PDB entry 8ZI3 | electron microscopy, 2.89 A resolution | chains E and A of the 8 polymer chains in the assembly

[Chain E]
Molecule: ATP synthase subunit beta
From: Acinetobacter baumannii AB5075
Notes: EC 7.1.2.2
UniProtKB: V5VHQ6 (V5VHQ6_ACIBA); residue numbers follow UniProt; this construct covers 1-464
Sequence (464 residues; each row starts with the number of its first residue):
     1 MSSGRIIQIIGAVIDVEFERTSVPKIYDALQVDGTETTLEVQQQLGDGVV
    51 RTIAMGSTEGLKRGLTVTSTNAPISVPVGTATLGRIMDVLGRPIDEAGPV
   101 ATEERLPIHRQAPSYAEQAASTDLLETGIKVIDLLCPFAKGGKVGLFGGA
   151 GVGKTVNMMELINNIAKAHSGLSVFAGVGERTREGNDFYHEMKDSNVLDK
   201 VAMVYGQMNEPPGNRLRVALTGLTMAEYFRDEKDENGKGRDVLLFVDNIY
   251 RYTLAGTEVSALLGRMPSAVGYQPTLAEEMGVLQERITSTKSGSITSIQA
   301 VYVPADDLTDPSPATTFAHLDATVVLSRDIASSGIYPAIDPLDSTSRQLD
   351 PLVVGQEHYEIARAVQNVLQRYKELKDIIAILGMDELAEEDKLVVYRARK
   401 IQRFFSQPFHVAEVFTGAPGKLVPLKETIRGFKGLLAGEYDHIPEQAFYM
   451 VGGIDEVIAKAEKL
Not modelled in the structure: 1
Bound ions: Mg2+: Thr155, Glu180 (together with phosphate ion)
Ligand contacts: ADP (adenosine-5'-diphosphate): Gly149, Ala150, Gly151, Val152, Gly153, Lys154, Thr155, Val156, Asn157, Arg181, Tyr336, Phe409, Ala412, Phe415

[Chain A]
Molecule: ATP synthase subunit alpha
From: Acinetobacter baumannii AB5075
Notes: EC 7.1.2.2
UniProtKB: A3M142 (ATPA_ACIBT); numbering as in UniProt (aligned over 1-514)
Sequence (514 residues; numbered 1 to 514; the number before each row is that of its first residue):
     1 MQQLNPSEISALIKQRIGDLDTSATAKNEGTIVMVSDGIVRIHGLADAMY
    51 GEMIEFDGGLFGMALNLEQDSVGAVVLGNYLSLQEGQKARCTGRVLEVPV
   101 GPELLGRVVDALGNPIDGKGPIDAKLTDAVEKVAPGVIWRQSVDQPVQTG
   151 YKSVDTMIPVGRGQRELIIGDRQTGKTAMAIDAIIAQKNSGIKCVYVAIG
   201 QKQSTIANVVRKLEETGAMAYTTVVAAAAADPAAMQYLAPYSGCTMGEYF
   251 RDRGEDALIIYDDLSKQAVAYRQISLLLRRPPGREAYPGDVFYLHSRLLE
   301 RASRVSAEYVEKFTNGAVTGKTGSLTALPIIETQAGDVSAFVPTNVISIT
   351 DGQIFLETSLFNAGIRPAVNAGISVSRVGGSAQTKIIKKLSGGIRTALAQ
   401 YRELAAFAQFASDLDEATRKQLEHGQRVTELMKQKQYAPYSIADQAVSVY
   451 ASNEGYMADVEVKKIVDFDAALIAYFRSEYAPLMKQIDETGDYNKDIEAA
   501 IKAGIESFKATQTY
Not modelled in the structure: 1-25
Bound ions: Mg2+: Thr177 (together with ATP)
Ligand contacts:
  - ADP (adenosine-5'-diphosphate): Val375, Ser376, Arg377
  - ATP (adenosine-5'-triphosphate): Asp171, Arg172, Gln173, Thr174, Gly175, Lys176, Thr177, Ala178, Phe361, Arg366, Pro367, Gln434, Lys435, Gln436

[Chain E / chain A interface]
Pairs across the interface (71):
  Ile7(E) - Gln69(A)
  Gln8(E) - Leu67(A)
  Gln8(E) - Glu68(A)  hydrogen bond
  Gln8(E) - Gln69(A)
  Ile9(E) - Leu67(A)  hydrogen bond (backbone-backbone)
  Ile10(E) - Asn66(A)
  Ile10(E) - Glu68(A)
  Thr58(E) - Tyr50(A)
  Gly60(E) - Met49(A)
  Leu61(E) - Met49(A)
  Leu61(E) - Tyr50(A)
  Lys62(E) - Asp47(A)
  Lys62(E) - Ala48(A)
  Lys62(E) - Met49(A)
  Arg63(E) - Gly44(A)
  Arg63(E) - Leu45(A)  hydrogen bond (side chain-backbone)
  Arg63(E) - Ala46(A)
  Arg63(E) - Leu67(A)
  Arg63(E) - Glu68(A)  hydrogen bond (side chain-backbone)
  Arg63(E) - Ser71(A)  hydrogen bond (side chain-backbone)
  Arg63(E) - Val72(A)
  Ile94(E) - Ile138(A)
  Glu96(E) - Trp139(A)
  Ala150(E) - Thr344(A)
  Ala150(E) - Ser348(A)
  Gly151(E) - Arg377(A)
  Arg181(E) - Ser348(A)  hydrogen bond (side chain-backbone)
  Arg181(E) - Ile349(A)
  Arg181(E) - Thr350(A)
  Arg181(E) - Asp351(A)
  Arg181(E) - Arg377(A)
  Thr182(E) - Val137(A)
  Thr182(E) - Arg140(A)
  Thr182(E) - Glu300(A)  hydrogen bond
  Arg183(E) - Asp351(A)  salt bridge
  Gly185(E) - Val137(A)
  Asn186(E) - Val137(A)  hydrogen bond (side chain-backbone)
  Asn186(E) - Arg140(A)
  Tyr189(E) - Ile138(A)  hydrophobic
  Met208(E) - Phe292(A)  hydrophobic
  Met208(E) - Ser296(A)  hydrogen bond (backbone-side chain)
  Met208(E) - Glu300(A)
  Met208(E) - Ser348(A)
  Asn209(E) - Val133(A)
  Asn209(E) - Ala134(A)
  Asn209(E) - Glu300(A)
  Glu210(E) - Tyr293(A)
  Pro211(E) - Tyr293(A)
  Arg215(E) - Tyr293(A)
  Arg251(E) - Phe292(A)
  Glu258(E) - Asp290(A)
  Ala261(E) - Pro281(A)  hydrophobic
  Gly271(E) - Pro282(A)
  Ala305(E) - Arg284(A)
  Ala305(E) - Ser339(A)
  Asp307(E) - Arg284(A)  salt bridge
  Asp310(E) - Arg284(A)  salt bridge
  Ser332(E) - Glu403(A)
  Ser333(E) - Gln400(A)
  Ser333(E) - Glu403(A)
  Met384(E) - Phe410(A)
  Arg399(E) - Phe407(A)
  Arg403(E) - Gln400(A)
  Val414(E) - Gly380(A)
  Phe415(E) - Arg377(A)
  Gln446(E) - Leu404(A)
  Gln446(E) - Thr418(A)
  Gln446(E) - Gln421(A)  hydrogen bond
  Tyr449(E) - Thr396(A)
  Tyr449(E) - Gln400(A)
  Leu464(E) - Ala417(A)
Other interface residues (no listed pair), chain E (58 interface residues in all): Gly11, Asp95, Glu180, Pro212, Leu254, Val270, Tyr302, Pro304, Asp306, Arg328, Ala331, Gly334, Ile335, Tyr336, Ile379, Thr416, Pro444
Other interface residues (no listed pair), chain A (61 interface residues in all): Pro135, Gly136, Gln141, Arg165, Gly283, Gly289, Asn345, Ile347, Gly372, Ser376, Val378, Gly379, Gly392, Gly393, Arg395, Ala399, Asp415

[In short]
Chain E and chain A form an interface of 58 and 61 residues respectively, with 10 hydrogen bonds and 3 salt
bridges. Among the polar pairs are Arg183(E)-Asp351(A), Asp307(E)-Arg284(A) and Asp310(E)-Arg284(A). ADP is
bound between chain E and chain A. Chain A binds ATP.
Here chain E is ATP synthase subunit beta and chain A is ATP synthase subunit alpha, both from Acinetobacter
baumannii AB5075. Entry 8ZI3 (Cryo-EM reveals transition states of the Acinetobacter baumannii F1-ATPase
rotary subunits gamma and epsilon and novel ...) was determined by electron microscopy together with 8ZI0,
8ZI1 and 8ZI2 from the same study.
